Entry 8VR8 (electron microscopy, 3.25 A resolution); this record covers chains O and A of the 31 polymer chains in the assembly.

[Chain O]
Molecule: 50S ribosomal protein L17
From: Mycolicibacterium smegmatis MC2 155
UniProtKB: A0QSL9 (RL17_MYCS2); residue numbers follow UniProt; this construct covers 1-199
Amino-acid sequence (199 residues; numbered 1 to 199; the number before each row is that of its first residue):
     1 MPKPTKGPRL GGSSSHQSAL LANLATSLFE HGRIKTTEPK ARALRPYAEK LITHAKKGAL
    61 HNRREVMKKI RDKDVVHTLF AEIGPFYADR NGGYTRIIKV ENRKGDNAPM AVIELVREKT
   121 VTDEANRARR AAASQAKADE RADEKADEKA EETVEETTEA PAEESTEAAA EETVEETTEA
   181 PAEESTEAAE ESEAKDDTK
Unresolved in the structure: 1, 120-199

[Chain A]
Molecule: 23S ribosomal RNA
From: Mycolicibacterium smegmatis MC2 155
Sequence (3120 nucleotides; row label = number of the first residue in the row):
     1 UAAGUGUUUA AGGGCGCAUG GUGGAUGCCU UGGCACUGGG AGCCGAUGAA GGACGUAGGA
    61 GGCUGCGAUA AGCCUCGGGG AGCUGUCAAC CGAGCGUUGA UCCGAGGAUG UCCGAAUGGG
   121 GAAACCCGGC ACGAGUGAUG UCGUGUCACC AGGCGCUGAA UAUAUAGGCG UCUGGGGGGA
   181 ACGCGGGGAA GUGAAACAUC UCAGUACCCG UAGGAAGAGA AAACAAAAUG UGAUUCCGUG
   241 AGUAGUGGCG AGCGAAAGCG GAGGAUGGCU AAACCGUAUG CAUGUGAUAC CGGGUAGGGG
   301 UUGUGUGUGC GGGGUUGUGG GACCUAUCUU UCCGGCUCUA CCUGGCUGGA GGGCAGUGAG
   361 AAAAUGUUGU GGUUAGCGGA AAUGGCUUGG GAUGGCCUGC CGUAGACGGU GAGAGCCCGG
   421 UACGUGAAAA CCCGACGUCU GUCUUGAUGG UGUUCCCGAG UAGCAGCGGG CCCGUGGAAU
   481 CUGCUGUGAA UCUGCCGGGA CCACCCGGUA AGCCUGAAUA CUUCCCAGUG ACCGAUAGCG
   541 GAUUAGUACC GUGAGGGAAU GGUGAAAAGU ACCCCGGGAG GGGAGUGAAA GAGUACCUGA
   601 AACCGUGCGC UUACAAUCCG UCAGAGCCCU CGACGUGUCG UGGGGUGAUG GCGUGCCUUU
   661 UGAAGAAUGA GCCUGCGAGU CAGGGACAUG UCGCGAGGUU AACCCGGGUG GGGUAGCCGC
   721 AGCGAAAGCG AGUCUGAAUA GGGCGUAUCC ACACAAGAGU GUGUGGUGUA GUGGUGUGUU
   781 CUGGACCCGA AGCGGAGUGA UCUACCCAUG GCCAGGGUGA AGCGCGGGUA AGACCGCGUG
   841 GAGGCCCGAA CCCACUUAGG UUGAAGACUG AGGGGAUGAG CUGUGGGUAG GGGUGAAAGG
   901 CCAAUCAAAC UCCGUGAUAG CUGGUUCUCC CCGAAAUGCA UUUAGGUGCA GCGUCGCAUG
   961 UUUCUUGCCG GAGGUAGAGC UACUGGAUGG CCGAUGGGCC CCACAGGGUU ACUGACGUCA
  1021 GCCAAACUCC GAAUGCCGGU AAGUCCAAGA GUGCGGCAGU GAGACGGCGG GGGAUAAGCU
  1081 CCGUGCGUCG AGAGGGAAAC AGCCCAGAUC GCCGGCUAAG GCCCCUAAGC GUGUGCUAAG
  1141 UGGAAAAGGA UGUGCAGUCG CGAAGACAAC CAGGAGGUUG GCUUAGAAGC AGCCACCCUU
  1201 GAAAGAGUGC GUAAUAGCUC ACUGGUCAAG UGAUUGUGCG CCGAUAAUGU AGCGGGGCUC
  1261 AAGCACACCG CCGAAGCCGC GGCAGCCAAC GUGUUGGCUG GGUAGGGGAG CGUCCUGCAU
  1321 CCGGUGAAGC CGCCGAGUGA UCGAGUGGUG GAGGGUGUGG GAGUGAGAAU GCAGGCAUGA
  1381 GUAGCGAUUA GGCAAGUGAG AACCUUGCCC GCCGAAAGAC CAAGGGUUCC UGGGCCAGGC
  1441 CAGUCCGCCC AGGGUGAGUC GGGACCUAAG GCGAGGCCGA CAGGCGUAGU CGAUGGACAA
  1501 CGGGUUGAUA UUCCCGUACC CGUGUAUGUG CGUCCAUGAU GAAUCAGCGG UACUAACCAU
  1561 CCAAAACCAC CGUGACCGCA CCUUUCGGGG UGUGGCGUUG GUGGGGCUGC AUGGGACCUU
  1621 CGUUGGUAGU AGUCAAGCGA UGGGGUGACG CAGGAAGGUA GCCGUACCGG UCAGUGGUAA
  1681 UACCGGGGUA AGCCUGUAGG GAGUCAGAUA GGUAAAUCCG UCUGGCAUAU AUCCUGAGAG
  1741 GUGAUGCAUA GCCGAGUGAG GCGAAUUCGG UGAUCCUAUG CUGCCGAGAA AAGCCUCUAG
  1801 CGAGGACAUA CACGGCCCGU ACCCCAAACC AACACAGGUG GUCAGGUAGA GAAUACUAAG
  1861 GCGUACGAGU GAACUAUGGU UAAGGAACUC GGCAAAAUGC CCCCGUAACU UCGGGAGAAG
  1921 GGGGACCCAC AUGGCGUGUA AGCCUUUACG GCCCAAGCGU GAGUGGGUGG CACAAACCAG
  1981 UGAGAAGCGA CUGUUUACUA AAAACACAGG UCCGUGCGAA GUCGCAAGAC GAUGUAUACG
  2041 GACUGACGCC UGCCCGGUGC UGGAAGGUUA AGAGGACCCG UUAACUCCCU UUGGGGGUGA
  2101 AGCGGAGAAU UUAAGCCCCA GUAAACGGCG GUGGUAACUA UAACCAUCCU AAGGUAGCGA
  2161 AAUUCCUUGU CGGGUAAGUU CCGACCUGCA CGAAUGGCGU AACGACUUCU CAACUGUCUC
  2221 AACCAUAGAC UCGGCGAAAU UGCACUACGA GUAAAGAUGC UCGUUACGCG CGGCAGGACG
  2281 AAAAGACCCC GGGACCUUCA CUACAACUUG GUAUUGGUGC UCGAUACGGU UUGUGUAGGA
  2341 UAGGUGGGAG ACUGUGAAGC UCACACGCCA GUGUGGGUGG AGUCGUUGUU GAAAUACCAC
  2401 UCUGAUCGUA UUGGGCCUCU AACCUCGGAC CGUAUAUCCG GUUCAGGGAC AGUGCCUGGU
  2461 GGGUAGUUUA ACUGGGGCGG UUGCCUCCUA AAAUGUAACG GAGGCGCCCA AAGGUUCCCU
  2521 CAACCUGGAC GGCAAUCAGG UGUUGAGUGU AAGUGCACAA GGGAGCUUGA CUGCGAGACG
  2581 GACAUGUCGA GCAGGGACGA AAGUCGGGAC UAGUGAUCCG GCACCUCUGA GUGGAAGGGG
  2641 UGUCGCUCAA CGGAUAAAAG GUACCCCGGG GAUAACAGGC UGAUCUUCCC CAAGAGUCCA
  2701 UAUCGACGGG AUGGUUUGGC ACCUCGAUGU CGGCUCGUCG CAUCCUGGGG CUGGAGCAGG
  2761 UCCCAAGGGU UGGGCUGUUC GCCCAUUAAA GCGGCACGCG AGCUGGGUUU AGAACGUCGU
  2821 GAGACAGUUC GGUCUCUAUC CGCCGCGCGC GUCAGAAGCU UGAGGAAACC UGUCCCUAGU
  2881 ACGAGAGGAC CGGGACGGAC GAACCUCUGG UAUACCAGUU GUCCCACCAG GGGCACGGCU
  2941 GGAUAGCCAC GUUCGGACAG GAUAACCGCU GAAAGCAUCU AAGCGGGAAA CCUCUUCCAA
  3001 GACCAGGCUU CUCACCCUCU AGGAGGGAUA AGGCCCCCCG CAGACCACGG GAUUGAUAGA
  3061 CCAGACCUGG AAGCCUAGUA AUAGGUGCAG GGAACUGGCA CUAACCGGCC GAAAACUUAC
Unresolved in the structure: 1, 1546-1619, 2056-2150
Ligand contacts: chloramphenicol (CLM): G2285, A2286, A2675, C2676, A2727, U2728, G2729, U2730

[How chain O and chain A interact]
Residue-residue contacts - 110 pairs, chain O then chain A:
  Pro2(O) with A2914(A), base contact; A3093(A), phosphate contact
  Lys3(O) with A2914(A), base contact; G3059(A), salt bridge to the phosphate; A3093(A), sugar contact; A3094(A), sugar contact
  Pro4(O) with A2914(A), base contact; A3093(A), sugar contact; A3094(A), base contact
  Thr5(O) with A2914(A), hydrogen bond to the base
  Lys6(O) with G1871(A), salt bridge to the phosphate; C3041(A), salt bridge to the phosphate; G3043(A), hydrogen bond to the base
  Gly7(O) with G1871(A), phosphate contact
  Pro8(O) with U1870(A), base contact; U2226(A), phosphate contact
  Arg9(O) with A2225(A), salt bridge to the phosphate; U2226(A), hydrogen bond to the phosphate; U2913(A), sugar contact; A2914(A), salt bridge to the phosphate
  Gly12(O) with U2226(A), sugar contact
  Ser14(O) with U2913(A), hydrogen bond to the sugar; A2914(A), hydrogen bond to the phosphate
  Ser15(O) with C2934(A), phosphate contact
  His16(O) with A1390(A), hydrogen bond to the sugar; G1391(A), sugar contact
  Gln17(O) with A2914(A), base contact
  Ala19(O) with C1410(A), sugar contact
  Leu20(O) with G1391(A), sugar contact; G1392(A), sugar contact
  Leu21(O) with A2914(A), base contact
  Asn23(O) with G1391(A), base contact; C1409(A), hydrogen bond to the sugar; C1410(A), sugar contact
  Leu24(O) with G1392(A), sugar contact
  Ser27(O) with C1393(A), hydrogen bond to the sugar
  His31(O) with C1393(A), sugar contact; A1394(A), sugar contact
  Arg33(O) with A1394(A), phosphate contact
  Ile34(O) with C1393(A), phosphate contact; A1394(A), phosphate contact
  Lys35(O) with C1393(A), phosphate contact; A1394(A), hydrogen bond to the phosphate
  Thr36(O) with C1393(A), phosphate contact
  Thr37(O) with G1869(A), hydrogen bond to the phosphate
  Pro39(O) with G1869(A), phosphate contact
  Lys40(O) with G1869(A), salt bridge to the phosphate
  Arg42(O) with C3038(A), salt bridge to the phosphate; C3039(A), salt bridge to the phosphate
  Arg45(O) with G3059(A), sugar contact; U3102(A), sugar contact
  Pro46(O) with G3059(A), sugar contact
  Glu49(O) with A3060(A), hydrogen bond to the sugar; C3061(A), phosphate contact
  Lys50(O) with A3060(A), phosphate contact; C3061(A), salt bridge to the phosphate; A3093(A), salt bridge to the phosphate
  Thr53(O) with C3061(A), hydrogen bond to the phosphate
  Leu60(O) with U1675(A), phosphate contact
  His61(O) with A3071(A), base contact; A3072(A), sugar contact; G3090(A), hydrogen bond to the sugar; G3091(A), phosphate contact
  Arg63(O) with G1674(A), sugar contact; U1675(A), sugar contact
  Arg64(O) with U1675(A), hydrogen bond to the base; A2929(A), base contact; G2930(A), hydrogen bond to the sugar; A3072(A), hydrogen bond to the sugar
  Glu65(O) with G3091(A), sugar contact
  Met67(O) with U1675(A), base contact
  Lys68(O) with G2931(A), sugar contact; G2932(A), sugar contact
  Arg71(O) with C1410(A), phosphate contact; G2932(A), sugar contact
  Lys73(O) with G1674(A), salt bridge to the phosphate; U1675(A), hydrogen bond to the base; C2925(A), sugar contact; A2926(A), salt bridge to the phosphate
  Asp74(O) with G1674(A), base contact
  His77(O) with G1674(A), stacking on the base
  Arg90(O) with C3101(A), hydrogen bond to the phosphate; U3102(A), salt bridge to the phosphate
  Asn91(O) with A3060(A), base contact; C3101(A), sugar contact
  Gly92(O) with A3060(A), sugar contact; C3061(A), sugar contact; C3101(A), hydrogen bond to the sugar
  Gly93(O) with G3059(A), base contact; A3060(A), hydrogen bond to the sugar; C3101(A), hydrogen bond to the sugar; U3102(A), sugar contact
  Tyr94(O) with A3060(A), sugar contact
  Thr95(O) with U3102(A), hydrogen bond to the sugar
  Arg96(O) with U3102(A), hydrogen bond to the phosphate; A3103(A), salt bridge to the phosphate
  Arg103(O) with A1402(A), hydrogen bond to the sugar; G1867(A), sugar contact; A1868(A), sugar contact
  Lys104(O) with G1400(A), hydrogen bond to the sugar; A1402(A), phosphate contact
  Gly105(O) with A1402(A), hydrogen bond to the phosphate; G2233(A), base contact
  Asp106(O) with A1402(A), base contact; G1867(A), hydrogen bond to the sugar; A1868(A), sugar contact
  Asn107(O) with C2232(A), sugar contact; G2233(A), hydrogen bond to the sugar
  Ala108(O) with A1868(A), sugar contact
  Pro109(O) with A1868(A), sugar contact
Other interface residues (no listed pair), chain O (64 interface residues in all): Leu10, Tyr47, His54, Lys99, Val116, Lys119
Other interface residues (no listed pair), chain A (56 interface residues in all): A1401, G1411, A1673, G1676, G2933, C3037, G3040, A3042, A3058, G3073, G3092

[In short]
Chain O and chain A form an interface of 64 and 56 residues respectively, with 28 hydrogen bonds, 14 salt
bridges and 1 aromatic stacking contact. Among the polar pairs are Thr5(O)-A2914(A), Lys6(O)-G3043(A) and
Arg64(O)-U1675(A). Chain A binds chloramphenicol.
Here chain O is 50S ribosomal protein L17 and chain A is 23S ribosomal RNA, both from Mycolicibacterium
smegmatis MC2 155. Entry 8VR8 (Structure of Mycobacterium smegmatis 50S ribosomal subunit bound to HflX and
chloramphenicol:50S-HflX-B-Clm) was determined by electron microscopy together with 8VIO, 8VK0, 8VK7, 8VKI,
8VKW, 8VPK, 8VR4 and 8VRL from the same study.
